Entry 5IVW (electron microscopy, 10.00 A resolution (very low resolution: no residue pairs are listed; an interface is given only as per-side residue counts)); this record covers chains V and W of the 8 polymer chains in the assembly.

[Chain V]
Protein: TFIIH basal transcription factor complex helicase XPB subunit
Organism: Homo sapiens
Notes: EC 3.6.4.12
Reference sequence: P19447 (ERCC3_HUMAN); residues 1-782 here = UniProt positions 1-782
Sequence (782 residues; each row starts with the number of its first residue):
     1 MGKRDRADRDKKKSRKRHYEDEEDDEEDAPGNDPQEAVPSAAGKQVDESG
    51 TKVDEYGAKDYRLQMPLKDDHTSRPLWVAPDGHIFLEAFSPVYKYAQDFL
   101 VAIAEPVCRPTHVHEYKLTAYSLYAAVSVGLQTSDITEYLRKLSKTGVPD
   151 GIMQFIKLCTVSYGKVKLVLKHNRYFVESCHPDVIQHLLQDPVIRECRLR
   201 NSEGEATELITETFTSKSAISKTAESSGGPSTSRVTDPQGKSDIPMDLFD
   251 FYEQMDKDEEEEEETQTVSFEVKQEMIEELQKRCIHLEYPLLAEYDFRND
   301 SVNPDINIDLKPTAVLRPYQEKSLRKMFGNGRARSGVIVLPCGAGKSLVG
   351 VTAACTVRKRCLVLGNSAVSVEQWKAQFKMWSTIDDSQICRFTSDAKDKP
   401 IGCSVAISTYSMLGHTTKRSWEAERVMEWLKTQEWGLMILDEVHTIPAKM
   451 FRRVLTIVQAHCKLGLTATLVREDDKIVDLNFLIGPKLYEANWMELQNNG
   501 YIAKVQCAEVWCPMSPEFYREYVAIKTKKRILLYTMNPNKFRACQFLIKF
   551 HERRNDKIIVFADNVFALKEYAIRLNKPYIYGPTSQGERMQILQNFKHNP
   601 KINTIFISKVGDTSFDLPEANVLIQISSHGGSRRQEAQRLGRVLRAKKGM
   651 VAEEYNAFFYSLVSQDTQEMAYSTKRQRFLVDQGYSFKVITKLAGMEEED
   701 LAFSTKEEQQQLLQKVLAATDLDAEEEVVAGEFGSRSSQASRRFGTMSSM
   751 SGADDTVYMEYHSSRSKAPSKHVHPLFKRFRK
Not modelled in the structure: 1-243, 719-782

[Chain W]
Protein: TFIIH basal transcription factor complex helicase XPD subunit
Organism: Homo sapiens
Notes: EC 3.6.4.12
Reference sequence: P18074 (ERCC2_HUMAN); residue numbers follow UniProt; this construct covers 1-760
Sequence (760 residues; row label = number of the first residue in the row):
     1 MKLNVDGLLVYFPYDYIYPEQFSYMRELKRTLDAKGHGVLEMPSGTGKTV
    51 SLLALIMAYQRAYPLEVTKLIYCSRTVPEIEKVIEELRKLLNFYEKQEGE
   101 KLPFLGLALSSRKNLCIHPEVTPLRFGKDVDGKCHSLTASYVRAQYQHDT
   151 SLPHCRFYEEFDAHGREVPLPAGIYNLDDLKALGRRQGWCPYFLARYSIL
   201 HANVVVYSYHYLLDPKIADLVSKELARKAVVVFDEAHNIDNVCIDSMSVN
   251 LTRRTLDRCQGNLETLQKTVLRIKETDEQRLRDEYRRLVEGLREASAARE
   301 TDAHLANPVLPDEVLQEAVPGSIRTAEHFLGFLRRLLEYVKWRLRVQHVV
   351 QESPPAFLSGLAQRVCIQRKPLRFCAERLRSLLHTLEITDLADFSPLTLL
   401 ANFATLVSTYAKGFTIIIEPFDDRTPTIANPILHFSCMDASLAIKPVFER
   451 FQSVIITSGTLSPLDIYPKILDFHPVTMATFTMTLARVCLCPMIIGRGND
   501 QVAISSKFETREDIAVIRNYGNLLLEMSAVVPDGIVAFFTSYQYMESTVA
   551 SWYEQGILENIQRNKLLFIETQDGAETSVALEKYQEACENGRGAILLSVA
   601 RGKVSEGIDFVHHYGRAVIMFGVPYVYTQSRILKARLEYLRDQFQIREND
   651 FLTFDAMRHAAQCVGRAIRGKTDYGLMVFADKRFARGDKRGKLPRWIQEH
   701 LTDANLNLTVDEGVQVAKYFLRQMAQPFHREDQLGLSLLSLEQLESEETL
   751 KRIEQIAQQL
Not modelled in the structure: 1-14, 347-393, 727-760

[How chain V and chain W interact]
At this resolution (10 A) residue pairs are not listed: 5 residues of chain V and 4 of chain W lie at the interface.

[Summary]
The interface between chain V and chain W involves 5 residues on one side and 4 on the other.
Here chain V is TFIIH basal transcription factor complex helicase XPB subunit and chain W is TFIIH basal
transcription factor complex helicase XPD subunit, both from Homo sapiens. Entry 5IVW (Human core TFIIH bound
to DNA within the PIC) was determined by electron microscopy.
